PDB entry 2N23 | solution NMR | chains A and B

# Chain A
Molecule: RNA polymerase II transcription factor B subunit 1
From: Saccharomyces cerevisiae S288c
Notes: fragment: Pleckstrin homology domain
UniProt: P32776 (TFB1_YEAST); residues 2-115 here = UniProt positions 2-115
Sequence (115 residues; row label = number of the first residue in the row):
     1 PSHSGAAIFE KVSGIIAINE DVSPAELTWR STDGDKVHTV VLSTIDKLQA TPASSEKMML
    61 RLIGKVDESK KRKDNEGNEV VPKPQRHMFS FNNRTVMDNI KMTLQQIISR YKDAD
Construct notes: expression tag (1)

# Chain B
Molecule: Krueppel-like factor 1
From: Homo sapiens
Notes: fragment: Transactivation Domain 1
UniProt: Q13351 (KLF1_HUMAN); numbering as in UniProt (aligned over 22-40)
Sequence (19 residues; row label = number of the first residue in the row):
    22 DTQDDFLKWW RSEEAQDMG
Curated features (UniProtKB/Swiss-Prot):
  - modified residue: Thr-23 (Phosphothreonine)

# Chain A / chain B interface
Contacting residue pairs - 15 pairs, chain A then chain B:
  Ala-50(A) / Trp-31(B)
  Thr-51(A) / Trp-30(B)
  Thr-51(A) / Trp-31(B)
  Pro-52(A) / Glu-34(B)
  Ser-54(A) / Glu-34(B)
  Ser-54(A) / Gln-37(B)
  Ser-55(A) / Glu-34(B)
  Lys-57(A) / Trp-30(B)
  Met-59(A) / Trp-30(B)
  Met-59(A) / Trp-31(B)
  Arg-61(A) / Leu-28(B)
  Arg-61(A) / Trp-31(B)
  Arg-86(A) / Leu-28(B)
  Met-88(A) / Phe-27(B)
  Met-88(A) / Trp-31(B)
Interface residues without a listed pair, chain A (11 interface residues in all): Gln-49

# In short
11 residues of chain A face 6 of chain B across their interface.
Chain A is RNA polymerase II transcription factor B subunit 1 (Saccharomyces cerevisiae S288c) and chain B is
Krueppel-like factor 1 (Homo sapiens); the structure, NMR structure of the complex between the PH domain of
the Tfb1 subunit from TFIIH and ..., was determined by solution NMR.
